PDB entry 1SI4 | X-ray diffraction, 2.20 A resolution | chains A and B of the 4 polymer chains in the assembly

[Chain A]
Name: Hemoglobin alpha chain
From: Homo sapiens
UniProt: P69905 (HBA_HUMAN); residue numbers follow UniProt; this construct covers 1-141
Amino-acid sequence (141 residues; each row starts with the number of its first residue):
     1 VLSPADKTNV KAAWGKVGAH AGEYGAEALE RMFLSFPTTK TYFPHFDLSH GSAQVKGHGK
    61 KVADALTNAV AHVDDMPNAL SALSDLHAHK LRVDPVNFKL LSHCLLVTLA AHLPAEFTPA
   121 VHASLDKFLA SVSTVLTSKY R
Metal / ion sites: heme Fe: H87 (together with cyanide ion)
Ligand contacts:
  - cyanide ion (CYN): L29, F43, H58, V62, H87, L101
  - heme (HEM): M32, T39, Y42, F43, F46, H58, K61, V62, A65, L66, L83, L86, H87, L91, V93, N97, F98, L101, V132, L136
UniProt features mapped onto this chain:
  - site: K61 (Not glycated)

[Chain B]
Name: Hemoglobin delta chain
From: Homo sapiens
UniProt: P02042 (HBD_HUMAN); residues 1-146 here = UniProt positions 1-146
Amino-acid sequence (146 residues; each row starts with the number of its first residue):
     1 VHLTPEEKTA VNALWGKVNV DAVGGEALGR LLVVYPWTQR FFESFGDLSS PDAVMGNPKV
    61 KAHGKKVLGA FSDGLAHLDN LKGTFSQLSE LHCDKLHVDP ENFRLLGNVL VCVLARNFGK
   121 EFTPQMQAAY QKVVAGVANA LAHKYH
Metal / ion sites: heme Fe: H92 (together with cyanide ion)
Ligand contacts:
  - cyanide ion (CYN): L28, F42, H63, V67, H92
  - heme (HEM): L31, T38, F41, F42, F45, H63, K66, V67, A70, F71, L88, L91, H92, L96, V98, N102, F103, L106, V137, L141

[How chain A and chain B interact]
Contacting residue pairs (40):
  E30(A) with P124(B)
  R31(A) with F122(B), hydrogen bond (side chain-backbone); T123(B), hydrogen bond (side chain-backbone); P124(B); Q127(B), hydrogen bond
  L34(A) with P124(B); Q125(B)
  S35(A) with P124(B); Q127(B); A128(B), hydrogen bond (side chain-backbone); Q131(B)
  F36(A) with Q131(B)
  K99(A) with R104(B)
  H103(A) with N108(B); V111(B); Q127(B); Q131(B), hydrogen bond
  C104(A) with Q127(B)
  V107(A) with V111(B), hydrophobic; A115(B); F122(B), hydrophobic; Q127(B)
  A110(A) with C112(B); A115(B); R116(B)
  A111(A) with A115(B); G119(B)
  P114(A) with R116(B)
  F117(A) with R30(B), hydrogen bond (backbone-side chain); R116(B)
  T118(A) with R30(B), hydrogen bond (backbone-side chain)
  P119(A) with R30(B); V33(B); M55(B), hydrophobic
  H122(A) with R30(B), hydrogen bond; V34(B)
  A123(A) with V33(B); V34(B)
  D126(A) with V34(B); Y35(B), hydrogen bond
Also at the interface, not in a pair above, chain A (20 interface residues in all): L106, A120
Also at the interface, not in a pair above, chain B (21 interface residues in all): P51, V109

[Overview]
The interface between chain A and chain B involves 20 residues on one side and 21 on the other; the contacts
include 9 hydrogen bonds. Among the polar pairs are R31(A)-F122(B), R31(A)-T123(B) and R31(A)-Q127(B). Ligands
of chain A: cyanide ion and heme.
Chain A is Hemoglobin alpha chain and chain B is Hemoglobin delta chain, both from Homo sapiens; the
structure, Crystal structure of Human hemoglobin A2 (in R2 state) at 2.2 A resolution, was determined by X-ray
diffraction (same publication as 1SHR).
